PDB entry 2OG0 | X-ray diffraction, 1.90 A resolution | chains D and B of the 4 polymer chains in the assembly

# Chain D
Molecule: 18-nt DNA strand
Sequence (18 nucleotides; row label = number of the first residue in the row):
    19 AAACAGACTA CATAATAC

# Chain B
Name: Excisionase
Source organism: Enterobacteria phage lambda
Notes: fragment: XIS (Residues: 1-55)
UniProtKB: P03699 (VXIS_LAMBD); numbering as in UniProt (aligned over 1-52)
Sequence (52 residues; each row starts with the number of its first residue):
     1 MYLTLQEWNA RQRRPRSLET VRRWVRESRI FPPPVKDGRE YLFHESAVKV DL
Sequence notes: engineered mutation Ser28 (Cys in P03699)
What the authors report for this chain:
  - binding site for the 18-nt DNA strand: Glu19, Arg22, Arg23, Arg26, Arg39
  - contacts within the chain: Glu19-Arg22 (salt bridge), Glu19-Arg26 (salt bridge)

# Interface between chain D and chain B
Residue-residue contacts (19; chain D residue first):
  DA21(D) - Arg39(B)  base contact
  DC22(D) - Arg39(B)  hydrogen bond to the base
  DA23(D) - Arg22(B)  sugar contact
  DA23(D) - Arg39(B)  phosphate contact
  DA23(D) - Glu40(B)  phosphate contact
  DG24(D) - Leu5(B)  phosphate contact
  DG24(D) - Arg22(B)  salt bridge to the phosphate
  DG24(D) - Lys36(B)  phosphate contact
  DG24(D) - Arg39(B)  sugar contact
  DG24(D) - Glu40(B)  phosphate contact
  DG24(D) - Tyr41(B)  hydrogen bond to the phosphate
  DA25(D) - Arg22(B)  phosphate contact
  DA25(D) - Arg26(B)  salt bridge to the phosphate
  DA25(D) - Lys36(B)  salt bridge to the phosphate
  DA25(D) - Tyr41(B)  hydrogen bond to the phosphate
  DC26(D) - Glu19(B)  hydrogen bond to the base
  DC26(D) - Arg26(B)  base contact
  DT27(D) - Arg23(B)  base contact
  DA28(D) - Arg23(B)  base contact

# In short
8 residues of chain D face 9 of chain B across their interface, with 4 hydrogen bonds and 3 salt bridges.
Polar contacts include DC22(D)-Arg39(B), DC26(D)-Glu19(B) and DG24(D)-Tyr41(B). From the paper: a binding site
for the 18-nt DNA strand at Glu19(B), Arg22(B) and Arg23(B) among others; contacts within the chain involving
Glu19(B), Arg22(B) and Arg26(B).
Here chain D is an 18-nt DNA strand and chain B is Excisionase (Enterobacteria phage lambda). Entry 2OG0
(Crystal Structure of the Lambda Xis-DNA complex) was determined by X-ray diffraction.
